PDB entry 4H8N | X-ray diffraction, 1.80 A resolution | chain A

== Chain A ==
Molecule: Conjugated polyketone reductase C2
From: Candida parapsilosis
Notes: EC 1.1.1.214
UniProt: Q76L36 (Q76L36_CANPA); residue numbers follow UniProt; this construct covers 1-307
Amino-acid sequence (310 residues; each row starts with the number of its first residue; numbers below 1 keep their minus sign (Gly-2 is residue -2)):
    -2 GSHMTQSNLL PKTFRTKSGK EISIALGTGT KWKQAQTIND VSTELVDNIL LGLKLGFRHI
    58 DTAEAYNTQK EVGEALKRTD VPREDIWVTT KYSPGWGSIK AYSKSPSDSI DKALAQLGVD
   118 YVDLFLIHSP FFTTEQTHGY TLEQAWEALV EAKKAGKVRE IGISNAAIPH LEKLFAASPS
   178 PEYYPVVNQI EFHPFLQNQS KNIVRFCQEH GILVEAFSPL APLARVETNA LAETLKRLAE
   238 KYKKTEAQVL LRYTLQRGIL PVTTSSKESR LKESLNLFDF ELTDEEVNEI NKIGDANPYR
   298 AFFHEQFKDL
Not modelled in the structure: -2 to 4
Sequence notes: expression tag (-2 to 0)
Small-molecule neighbours: NADPH (NDP; NADPH dihydro-nicotinamide-adenine-dinucleotide phosphate): Gly24, Thr25, Gly26, Thr27, Lys28, Asp58, Tyr63, Lys88, His125, Ser161, Asn162, Gln186, Phe214, Ser215, Pro216, Leu217, Ala218, Leu220, Ala221, Arg222, Ala244, Val259, Thr260, Thr261, Ser262, Ser263, Lys264, Arg267, Phe299, Phe300

== In short ==
Ligands of chain A: NADPH.
Chain A is Conjugated polyketone reductase C2 (Candida parapsilosis); the structure, Crystal structure of
conjugated polyketone reductase C2 from candida parapsilosis complexed with NADPH, was determined by X-ray
diffraction together with 3VXG from the same study.
